Entry 6CXL (X-ray diffraction, 3.59 A resolution); this record covers chains L and M of the 4 polymer chains in the assembly.

# Chain L
Molecule: anti-HIV-1 Fab 2G12 light chain
From: Homo sapiens
Notes: antibody fragment or engineered binder
Amino-acid sequence (213 residues; numbered 1 to 213; the number before each row is that of its first residue):
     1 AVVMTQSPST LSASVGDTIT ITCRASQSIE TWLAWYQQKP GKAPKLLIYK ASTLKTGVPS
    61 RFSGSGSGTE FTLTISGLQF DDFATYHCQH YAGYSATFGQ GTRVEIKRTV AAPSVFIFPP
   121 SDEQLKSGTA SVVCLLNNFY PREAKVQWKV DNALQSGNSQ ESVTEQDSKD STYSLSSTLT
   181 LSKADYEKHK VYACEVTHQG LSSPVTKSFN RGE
Disulfides: Cys23-Cys88, Cys134-Cys194

# Chain M
Molecule: anti-HIV-1 Fab 2G12 heavy chain
From: Homo sapiens
Notes: antibody fragment or engineered binder
Amino-acid sequence (224 residues; each row starts with the number of its first residue; note: 14 numbers in that range are skipped by the numbering (no residue carries them; nothing is unmodelled there); a row labelled like 82A-82C holds insertion residues (82A, then the next letters in order)):
     1 EVQLVESGGG LVKAGGSLIL SCGVSNFRIS AHTMNWVRRV PGGGLEWVAS IS
   52A T
    53 SSTYRDYADA VKGRFTVSRD DLEDFVYLQM
82A-82C HKM
    83 RVEDTAIYYC ARKGSDRL
100A-100F SDNDPF
   101 DAWGPGTVVT VSPASTKGPS VFPLAPS
   130 SKSTSGGTAA LGCLVKDYFP EPVTV
   156 SW
   162 NSGALTSG
   171 VHTFPAVLQS
   182 SGLYSLSSVV TVPSSSLGT
   203 Q
   205 TYICNVNHKP SNTKVDKK
   225 VEPK
Unresolved in the structure: 130-133
Disulfides: Cys22-Cys92, Cys142-Cys208

# Interface between chain L and chain M
Pairs across the interface (34; chain L residue first):
  Phe116(L) - Ser134(M)
  Phe116(L) - Ala139(M)  hydrophobic
  Phe118(L) - Leu124(M)
  Phe118(L) - Ala125(M)
  Phe118(L) - Ala139(M)
  Phe118(L) - Leu140(M)  hydrophobic
  Ser121(L) - Phe122(M)
  Ser121(L) - Pro123(M)
  Glu123(L) - Phe122(M)
  Glu123(L) - Lys221(M)  salt bridge
  Gln124(L) - Phe122(M)
  Gln124(L) - Lys145(M)
  Thr129(L) - Lys145(M)
  Ser131(L) - Leu143(M)
  Ser131(L) - Lys145(M)
  Val133(L) - Leu124(M)  hydrophobic
  Leu135(L) - Phe174(M)  hydrophobic
  Leu135(L) - Val190(M)  hydrophobic
  Asn137(L) - His172(M)
  Asn137(L) - Thr192(M)
  Asn138(L) - His172(M)  hydrogen bond
  Gln160(L) - Val177(M)
  Gln160(L) - Gln179(M)
  Glu161(L) - Val177(M)
  Ser162(L) - Phe174(M)
  Ser162(L) - Pro175(M)  hydrogen bond (side chain-backbone)
  Val163(L) - Pro175(M)
  Thr164(L) - Phe174(M)
  Asp167(L) - His172(M)
  Ser174(L) - His172(M)  hydrogen bond
  Ser174(L) - Phe174(M)
  Leu175(L) - Phe174(M)
  Ser176(L) - Phe174(M)
  Glu213(L) - Lys228(M)
Interface residues without a listed pair, chain L (23 interface residues in all): Lys169, Lys207
Interface residues without a listed pair, chain M (25 interface residues in all): Thr137, Ala138, Thr167, Ser168, Leu178, Ser180, Ser188

# In short
Chain L and chain M form an interface of 23 and 25 residues respectively, with 3 hydrogen bonds and 1 salt
bridge. Among the polar pairs are Glu123(L)-Lys221(M), Asn138(L)-His172(M) and Ser162(L)-Pro175(M).
Chain L is anti-HIV-1 Fab 2G12 light chain and chain M is anti-HIV-1 Fab 2G12 heavy chain, both from Homo
sapiens; the structure, anti-HIV-1 Fab 2G12 in complex with glycopeptide 10F5, was determined by X-ray
diffraction, deposited together with 6CXG.
